Entry 9EVD (electron microscopy, 5.60 A resolution (low resolution: residue-level contacts below are approximate; hydrogen-bond / salt-bridge calls are withheld)); this record covers chains 1 and 5 of the 9 polymer chains in the assembly.

[Chain 1]
Protein: ATP synthase associated protein ASA1
Source organism: Polytomella sp. Pringsheim 198.80
UniProt: Q85JD5 (Q85JD5_9CHLO); residues 1-618 here = UniProt positions 1-618
Sequence (618 residues; each row starts with the number of its first residue):
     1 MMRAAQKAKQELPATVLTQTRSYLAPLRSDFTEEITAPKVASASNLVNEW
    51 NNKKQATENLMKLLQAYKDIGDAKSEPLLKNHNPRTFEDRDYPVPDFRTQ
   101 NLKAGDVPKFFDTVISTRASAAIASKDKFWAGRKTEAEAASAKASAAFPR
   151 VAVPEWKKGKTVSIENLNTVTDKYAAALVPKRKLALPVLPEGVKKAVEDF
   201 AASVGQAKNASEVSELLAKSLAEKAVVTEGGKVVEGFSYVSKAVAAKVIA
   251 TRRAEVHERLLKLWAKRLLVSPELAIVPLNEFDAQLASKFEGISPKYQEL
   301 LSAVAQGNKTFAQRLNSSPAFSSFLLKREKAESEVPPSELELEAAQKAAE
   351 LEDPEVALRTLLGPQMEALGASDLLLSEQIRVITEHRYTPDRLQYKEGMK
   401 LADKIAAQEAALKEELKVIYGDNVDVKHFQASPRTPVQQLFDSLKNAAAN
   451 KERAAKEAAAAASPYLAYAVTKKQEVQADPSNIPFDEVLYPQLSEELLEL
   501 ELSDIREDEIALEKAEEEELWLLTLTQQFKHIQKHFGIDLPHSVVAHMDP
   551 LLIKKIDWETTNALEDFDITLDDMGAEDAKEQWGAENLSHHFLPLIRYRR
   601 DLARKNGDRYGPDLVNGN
Disordered / not traced: 1-22, 618

[Chain 5]
Protein: Mitochondrial F1F0 ATP synthase associated 14 kDa protein
Source organism: Polytomella sp. Pringsheim 198.80
UniProt: A0A024FSR7 (A0A024FSR7_9CHLO); residues 1-123 here = UniProt positions 1-123
Sequence (123 residues; row label = number of the first residue in the row):
     1 MKLLPESLQQEAATAAVVASWVLWHLDTQLLPTIMREHKLHACWAAAAKR
    51 YNEKLFKLNPSYDRVLSLPAVSKNQVLENVFHTAPKAPVEHLEKMVSANS
   101 KVYDALNLQSKRVLIWQVKPALF

[Chain 1 / chain 5 interface]
Pairs across the interface (106):
  H82(1) - N79(5)
  N83(1) - V76(5)
  P84(1) - V71(5)
  P84(1) - N79(5)
  R85(1) - V71(5)
  R85(1) - S72(5)
  R85(1) - K73(5)
  R85(1) - V76(5)
  E88(1) - P69(5)
  E88(1) - A70(5)
  E88(1) - V71(5)
  R90(1) - S67(5)
  R90(1) - L68(5)
  R90(1) - P69(5)
  V94(1) - L66(5)
  P95(1) - L66(5)
  F97(1) - Y62(5)
  R98(1) - F56(5)
  R98(1) - K57(5)
  R98(1) - N59(5)
  R98(1) - P60(5)
  R98(1) - Y62(5)
  R98(1) - D63(5)
  F111(1) - V65(5)
  F111(1) - L66(5)
  I115(1) - A70(5)
  R118(1) - L66(5)
  R118(1) - L68(5)
  R118(1) - A70(5)
  A119(1) - A70(5)
  K126(1) - N79(5)
  W156(1) - L106(5)
  T161(1) - L106(5)
  V162(1) - L106(5)
  I164(1) - Y103(5)
  Y174(1) - L92(5)
  Y174(1) - M95(5)
  Y174(1) - N99(5)
  L178(1) - P88(5)
  L178(1) - V89(5)
  L178(1) - L92(5)
  F282(1) - Y62(5)
  L286(1) - Y62(5)
  A287(1) - F56(5)
  S288(1) - F56(5)
  F290(1) - N52(5)
  F290(1) - E53(5)
  E291(1) - K49(5)
  Q394(1) - V65(5)
  E397(1) - S72(5)
  E397(1) - N74(5)
  E397(1) - Q75(5)
  K400(1) - N74(5)
  L401(1) - K73(5)
  L401(1) - N74(5)
  L401(1) - L77(5)
  K404(1) - N74(5)
  K404(1) - L77(5)
  K404(1) - E78(5)
  S463(1) - Y103(5)
  P464(1) - Y103(5)
  Y465(1) - N99(5)
  Y465(1) - S100(5)
  Y465(1) - Y103(5)
  L466(1) - S100(5)
  A469(1) - V96(5)
  K473(1) - V89(5)
  K473(1) - E93(5)
  Q477(1) - V89(5)
  L497(1) - F81(5)
  E501(1) - K73(5)
  E507(1) - P69(5)
  K514(1) - R64(5)
  A515(1) - R64(5)
  W521(1) - L55(5)
  L525(1) - Y51(5)
  F529(1) - W44(5)
  F536(1) - E37(5)
  F536(1) - L40(5)
  H542(1) - T33(5)
  I553(1) - R36(5)
  I556(1) - M35(5)
  I556(1) - R36(5)
  I556(1) - K39(5)
  E559(1) - K39(5)
  T560(1) - M35(5)
  L564(1) - K39(5)
  E565(1) - M35(5)
  E565(1) - K39(5)
  D568(1) - H38(5)
  D568(1) - K39(5)
  D578(1) - R50(5)
  K580(1) - A46(5)
  E581(1) - A46(5)
  E581(1) - R50(5)
  Q582(1) - R50(5)
  W583(1) - C43(5)
  G584(1) - A47(5)
  A585(1) - A47(5)
  N587(1) - C43(5)
  L588(1) - W44(5)
  L588(1) - Y51(5)
  H591(1) - Y51(5)
  F592(1) - Y51(5)
  F592(1) - L58(5)
  R599(1) - L58(5)
Interface residues without a listed pair, chain 1 (82 interface residues in all): L79, V114, A122, L167, A175, K289, I405, Q408, L500, A511, L522, V545, L552, L595
Interface residues without a listed pair, chain 5 (57 interface residues in all): H41, A42, K54, S61, V80, N107

[In short]
82 residues of chain 1 and 57 residues of chain 5 are in contact.
Here chain 1 is ATP synthase associated protein ASA1 and chain 5 is Mitochondrial F1F0 ATP synthase associated
14 kDa protein, both from Polytomella sp. Pringsheim 198.80. Entry 9EVD (In situ structure of the peripheral
stalk of the mitochondrial ATPsynthase in whole Polytomella cells) was determined by electron microscopy.
